Entry 6HXX (electron microscopy, 3.40 A resolution); this record covers chains AC and AD of the 70 polymer chains in the assembly.

[Chain AC (and AD)]
Protein: Coat protein
Source organism: Potato virus Y
Notes: chain AD of this document is another copy of the same molecule, construct and numbering; everything in this record applies to it too
UniProtKB: A0A0A7DJ81 (A0A0A7DJ81_9POTV); residue numbers follow UniProt; this construct covers 1-267
Chain sequence (267 residues; each row starts with the number of its first residue):
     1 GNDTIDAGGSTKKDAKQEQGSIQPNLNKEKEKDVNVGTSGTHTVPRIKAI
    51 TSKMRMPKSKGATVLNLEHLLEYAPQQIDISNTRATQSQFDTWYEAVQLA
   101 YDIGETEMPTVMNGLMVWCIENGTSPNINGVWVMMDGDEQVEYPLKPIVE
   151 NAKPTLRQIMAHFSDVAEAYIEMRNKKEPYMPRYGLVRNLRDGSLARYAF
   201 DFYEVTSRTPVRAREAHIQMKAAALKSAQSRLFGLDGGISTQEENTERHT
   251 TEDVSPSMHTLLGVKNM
Disordered / not traced: 1-43
Reported in the primary citation:
  - binding site for the 5-nt RNA strand: Ser125, Arg157, Asp201
  - binding site for the 5-nt RNA strand: Ser240

[How chain AC and chain AD interact]
Contacting residue pairs (100):
  Gln76(AC) with Arg55(AD)
  Gln87(AC) with Lys58(AD), hydrogen bond (side chain-backbone)
  Phe90(AC) with Lys58(AD); Val64(AD), hydrophobic
  Asp91(AC) with Ser59(AD); Lys60(AD), salt bridge
  Tyr94(AC) with Ser59(AD); Val64(AD), hydrophobic
  Glu95(AC) with Lys60(AD), salt bridge
  Pro109(AC) with Val64(AD); Leu65(AD); Asn66(AD)
  Thr110(AC) with Asn66(AD); His69(AD)
  Asn113(AC) with Leu65(AD); Asn66(AD), hydrogen bond (side chain-backbone); His69(AD); Leu70(AD)
  Gly114(AC) with Tyr73(AD)
  Met116(AC) with Leu70(AD), hydrophobic
  Val117(AC) with Tyr73(AD), hydrophobic; Pro75(AD), hydrophobic; Ile80(AD), hydrophobic
  Trp118(AC) with Ile80(AD), hydrogen bond (side chain-backbone)
  Glu121(AC) with Gln77(AD), hydrogen bond; Ile80(AD); Ser81(AD)
  Asn122(AC) with Ile80(AD), hydrogen bond (side chain-backbone); Ser81(AD); Asn82(AD), hydrogen bond (side chain-backbone)
  Val133(AC) with Asp79(AD); Ile80(AD); Thr86(AD)
  Met134(AC) with His69(AD); Tyr73(AD)
  Met135(AC) with Tyr73(AD), hydrogen bond (backbone-side chain); Pro75(AD), hydrophobic; Asp79(AD); Ile80(AD), hydrophobic
  Gln140(AC) with Asp79(AD), hydrogen bond (side chain-backbone); Thr86(AD); Gln87(AD), hydrogen bond (side chain-backbone)
  Glu142(AC) with Thr86(AD), hydrogen bond; Ser88(AD), hydrogen bond
  Phe163(AC) with Pro57(AD), hydrophobic; Leu65(AD), hydrophobic
  Asp165(AC) with Arg55(AD)
  Val166(AC) with Ile50(AD), hydrophobic; Leu65(AD), hydrophobic
  Ala169(AC) with Ile50(AD), hydrophobic
  Tyr170(AC) with Leu70(AD), hydrophobic; Tyr73(AD); Pro75(AD)
  Met173(AC) with Ala49(AD), hydrophobic; Leu70(AD); Leu71(AD)
  Arg174(AC) with Ala74(AD); Gln76(AD)
  Glu178(AC) with Arg208(AD), salt bridge
  Pro179(AC) with Ser207(AD), hydrogen bond (backbone-side chain); Arg208(AD)
  Tyr180(AC) with Gln77(AD)
  Met181(AC) with Gln77(AD), hydrogen bond (backbone-side chain); Ser207(AD); Arg214(AD), hydrogen bond
  Arg183(AC) with Gln77(AD); Ser81(AD); Thr83(AD), hydrogen bond
  Leu186(AC) with Gln77(AD); Val205(AD); Thr206(AD); Ser207(AD); Arg214(AD)
  Asn189(AC) with Arg214(AD); Glu215(AD), hydrogen bond; Ile218(AD)
  Leu190(AC) with Arg214(AD), hydrogen bond (backbone-side chain)
  Arg191(AC) with Glu215(AD), salt bridge
  His249(AC) with Glu247(AD), salt bridge
  Thr251(AC) with Arg248(AD)
  Glu252(AC) with Leu262(AD)
  Asp253(AC) with His259(AD)
  Val254(AC) with Met258(AD), hydrophobic; His259(AD), hydrogen bond (backbone-backbone); Thr260(AD); Leu262(AD), hydrophobic
  Ser255(AC) with Ser257(AD), hydrogen bond (side chain-backbone)
  Pro256(AC) with Glu247(AD)
  Thr260(AC) with Leu262(AD)
  Leu261(AC) with Gly263(AD), hydrogen bond (backbone-backbone); Val264(AD)
  Leu262(AC) with Gly263(AD)
  Val264(AC) with Val264(AD); Lys265(AD), hydrogen bond (backbone-backbone)
  Lys265(AC) with Asn266(AD), hydrogen bond (backbone-backbone); Met267(AD), hydrogen bond (backbone-backbone)
  Asn266(AC) with Val264(AD); Asn266(AD), hydrogen bond
  Met267(AC) with Asn266(AD); Met267(AD)
Interface residues without a listed pair, chain AC (56 interface residues in all): Asp79, Arg84, Met112, His162, Pro182, Val187
Interface residues without a listed pair, chain AD (48 interface residues in all): Met54, Val211, Leu261

[Summary]
Chain AC and chain AD form an interface of 56 and 48 residues respectively; the contacts include 24 hydrogen
bonds and 5 salt bridges. Polar contacts include Asp91(AC)-Lys60(AD), Glu95(AC)-Lys60(AD) and
Glu178(AC)-Arg208(AD). From the paper: a binding site for the 5-nt RNA strand at Ser125(AC), Arg157(AC) and
Asp201(AC) among others.
Both chains are Coat protein (Potato virus Y). Entry 6HXX (Potato virus Y) was determined by electron
microscopy together with 6HXZ from the same study.
